Entry 7NIB (electron microscopy, 3.51 A resolution); this record covers chains B and C of the 8 polymer chains in the assembly.

# Chain B (and C)
Molecule: Tyrosine-protein kinase
From: Escherichia coli
Notes: EC 2.7.10.2; chain C of this document is another copy of the same molecule, construct and numbering; everything in this record applies to it too
UniProt: A0A778WL64 (A0A778WL64_ECOLX); residue numbers follow UniProt; this construct covers 1-721
Sequence (727 residues; numbered 1 to 727; the number before each row is that of its first residue):
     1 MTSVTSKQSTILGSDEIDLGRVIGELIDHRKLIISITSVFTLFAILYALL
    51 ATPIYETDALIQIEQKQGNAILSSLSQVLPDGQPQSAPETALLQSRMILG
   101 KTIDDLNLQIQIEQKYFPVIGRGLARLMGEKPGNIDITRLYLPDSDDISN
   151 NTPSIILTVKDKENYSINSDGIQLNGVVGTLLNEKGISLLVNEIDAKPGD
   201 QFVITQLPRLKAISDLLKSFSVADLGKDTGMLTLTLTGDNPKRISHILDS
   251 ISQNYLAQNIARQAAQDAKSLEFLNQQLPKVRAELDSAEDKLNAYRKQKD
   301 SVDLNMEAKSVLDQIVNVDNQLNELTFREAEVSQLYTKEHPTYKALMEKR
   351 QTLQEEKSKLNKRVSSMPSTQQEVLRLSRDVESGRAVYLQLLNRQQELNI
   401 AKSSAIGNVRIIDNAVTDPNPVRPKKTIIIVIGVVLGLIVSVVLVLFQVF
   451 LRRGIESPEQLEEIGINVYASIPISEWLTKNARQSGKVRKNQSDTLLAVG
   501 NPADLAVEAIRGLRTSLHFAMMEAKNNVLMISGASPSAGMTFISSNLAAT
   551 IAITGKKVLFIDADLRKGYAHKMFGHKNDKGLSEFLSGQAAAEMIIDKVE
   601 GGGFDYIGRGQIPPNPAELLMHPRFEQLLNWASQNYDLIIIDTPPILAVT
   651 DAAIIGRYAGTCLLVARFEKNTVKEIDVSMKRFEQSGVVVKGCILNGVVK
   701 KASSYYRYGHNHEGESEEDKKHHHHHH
Unresolved in the structure: 1-16, 65-84, 280-384, 478-493, 710-727 (chain C: 1-16, 65-84, 280-383, 478-493, 710-727)
Sequence notes: engineered mutation Met540 (Lys in A0A778WL64); conflict Ile595 (Val in A0A778WL64), Glu713 (Tyr in A0A778WL64), Glu715 (Tyr in A0A778WL64), Glu717 (Tyr in A0A778WL64), Glu718 (Tyr in A0A778WL64); expression tag (722-727)

# How chain B and chain C interact
Residue-residue contacts - 57 pairs, chain B then chain C:
  Gly20(B) with Arg453(C)
  Asp58(B) with Arg96(C), hydrogen bond (backbone-side chain)
  Leu60(B) with Ser95(C)
  Gln62(B) with Arg262(C)
  Thr229(B) with Ala87(C); Pro88(C)
  Met231(B) with Ala91(C), hydrophobic
  Leu389(B) with Val387(C)
  Leu392(B) with Gly384(C); Val387(C)
  Asn393(B) with Val387(C); Gln390(C)
  Gln396(B) with Val387(C); Leu391(C)
  Asn399(B) with Phe273(C); Gln277(C)
  Ile400(B) with Ser270(C); Phe273(C), hydrophobic; Leu274(C)
  Ser403(B) with Phe273(C)
  Ser404(B) with Lys269(C); Ser270(C)
  Ile406(B) with Gln266(C); Lys269(C)
  Arg410(B) with Met97(C); Arg262(C)
  Ile412(B) with Ser95(C); Met97(C)
  Asp413(B) with Arg96(C), salt bridge
  Asn414(B) with Arg96(C), hydrogen bond (backbone-side chain)
  Val416(B) with Arg96(C)
  Thr417(B) with Leu210(C)
  Pro419(B) with Leu210(C)
  Val468(B) with Gln685(C), hydrogen bond (backbone-side chain)
  Glu508(B) with Arg566(C), salt bridge
  Arg511(B) with Glu618(C), salt bridge
  Gly512(B) with Thr650(C)
  Arg514(B) with Glu618(C), salt bridge; Met621(C), hydrogen bond
  Thr515(B) with Thr650(C), hydrogen bond
  Phe519(B) with Gln685(C); Gly687(C)
  Ile553(B) with Glu618(C)
  Ser704(B) with Leu647(C); Arg682(C)
  Tyr705(B) with Leu647(C); Ala648(C); Arg682(C), hydrogen bond
  Tyr706(B) with Ser535(C); Pro536(C); Ala648(C), hydrophobic
  Tyr708(B) with Asp564(C), hydrogen bond; Arg566(C); Lys567(C); Pro644(C), hydrophobic; Pro645(C)
  Gly709(B) with Lys567(C)
Interface residues without a listed pair, chain B (42 interface residues in all): Ala59, Leu225, Ala405, Glu459, Tyr469, Ser516, Thr554
Interface residues without a listed pair, chain C (44 interface residues in all): Leu92, Ala265, Ala386, Ala534, Ala617, Val649, Ile654, Arg657, Lys674, Ser686

# Summary
42 residues of chain B and 44 residues of chain C are in contact; the contacts include 7 hydrogen bonds and 4
salt bridges. Polar pairs include Asp413(B)-Arg96(C), Glu508(B)-Arg566(C) and Arg511(B)-Glu618(C).
Chain B and chain C are both Tyrosine-protein kinase (Escherichia coli); the structure, Wzc-K540M-4YE C1, was
determined by electron microscopy, deposited together with 7NHR, 7NHS, 7NI2, 7NIH and 7NII.
